PDB entry 6YMV | electron microscopy, 3.10 A resolution | chains A and N of the 4 polymer chains in the assembly

# Chain A
Molecule: DNA-directed RNA polymerase, mitochondrial
Source organism: Saccharomyces cerevisiae (strain ATCC 204508 / S288c)
Notes: EC 2.7.7.6
UniProt: P13433 (RPOM_YEAST); residues 100-1351 here = UniProt positions 100-1351
Amino-acid sequence (1262 residues; each row starts with the number of its first residue):
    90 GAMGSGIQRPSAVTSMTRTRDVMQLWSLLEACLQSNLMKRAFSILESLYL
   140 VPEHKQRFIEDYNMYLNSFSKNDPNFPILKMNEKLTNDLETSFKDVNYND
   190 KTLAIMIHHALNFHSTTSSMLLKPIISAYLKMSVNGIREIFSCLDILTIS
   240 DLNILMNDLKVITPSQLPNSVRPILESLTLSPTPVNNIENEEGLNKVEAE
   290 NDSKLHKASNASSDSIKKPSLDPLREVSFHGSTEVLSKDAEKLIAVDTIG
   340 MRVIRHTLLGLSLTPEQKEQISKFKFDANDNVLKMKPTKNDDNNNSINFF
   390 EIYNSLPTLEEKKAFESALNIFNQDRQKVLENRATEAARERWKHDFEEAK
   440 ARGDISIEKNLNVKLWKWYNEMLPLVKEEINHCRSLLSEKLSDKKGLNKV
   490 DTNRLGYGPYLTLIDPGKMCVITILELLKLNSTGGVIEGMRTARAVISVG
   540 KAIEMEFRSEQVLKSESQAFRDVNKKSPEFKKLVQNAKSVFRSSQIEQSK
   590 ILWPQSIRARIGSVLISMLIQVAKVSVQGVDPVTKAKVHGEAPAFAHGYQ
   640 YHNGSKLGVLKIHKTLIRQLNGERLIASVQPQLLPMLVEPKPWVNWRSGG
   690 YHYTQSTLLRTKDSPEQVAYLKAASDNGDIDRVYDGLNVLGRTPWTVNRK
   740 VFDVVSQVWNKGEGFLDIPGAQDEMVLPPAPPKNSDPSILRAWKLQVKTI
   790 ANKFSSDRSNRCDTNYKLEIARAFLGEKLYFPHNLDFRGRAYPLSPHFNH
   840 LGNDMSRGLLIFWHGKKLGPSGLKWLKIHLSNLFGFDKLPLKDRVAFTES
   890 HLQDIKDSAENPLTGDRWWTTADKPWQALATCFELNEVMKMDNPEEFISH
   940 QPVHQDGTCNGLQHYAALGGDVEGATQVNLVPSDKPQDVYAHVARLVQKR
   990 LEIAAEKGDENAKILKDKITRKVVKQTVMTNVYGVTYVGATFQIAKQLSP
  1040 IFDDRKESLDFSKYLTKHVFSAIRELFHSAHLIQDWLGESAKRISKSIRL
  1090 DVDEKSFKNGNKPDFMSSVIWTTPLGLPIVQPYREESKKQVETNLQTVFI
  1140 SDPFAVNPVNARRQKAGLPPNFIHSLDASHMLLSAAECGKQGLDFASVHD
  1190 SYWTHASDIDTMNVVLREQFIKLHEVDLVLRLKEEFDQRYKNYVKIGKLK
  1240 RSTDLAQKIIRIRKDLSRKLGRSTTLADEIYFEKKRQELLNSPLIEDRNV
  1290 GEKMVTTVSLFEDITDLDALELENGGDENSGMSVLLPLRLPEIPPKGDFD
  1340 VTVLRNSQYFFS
Unresolved in the structure: 90-385, 559-588, 1024-1049, 1281-1300, 1315-1317
Differences from the reference sequence: expression tag (90-99)
Reported in the primary citation:
  - binding site for DNA (33-MER) template: Lys1127, Gln1129, Gln1135, Thr1136, Phe1138

# Chain N
Molecule: DNA (33-mer) non-template
Sequence (33 nucleotides; numbered 101 to 133; the number before each row is that of its first residue):
   101 CGAATAAGTATTGATATAAGTAATAGATAATGC
Unresolved in the structure: 101-102, 130-133

# Interface between chain A and chain N
Pairs across the interface (11; chain A residue first):
  Lys483(A) - DT109(N)  phosphate contact
  Tyr640(A) - DT117(N)  hydrogen bond to the phosphate
  Tyr640(A) - DA118(N)  sugar contact
  Asn642(A) - DA118(N)  base contact
  Asn642(A) - DT121(N)  phosphate contact
  Gly643(A) - DT117(N)  hydrogen bond to the base
  Gly643(A) - DA118(N)  base contact
  Ser644(A) - DT117(N)  base contact
  Lys645(A) - DT117(N)  base contact
  Arg780(A) - DG120(N)  phosphate contact
  Lys1052(A) - DT124(N)  salt bridge to the phosphate
Other interface residues (no listed pair), chain A (11 interface residues in all): Leu486, Asp490, Gln1129
Other interface residues (no listed pair), chain N (10 interface residues in all): DA110, DA114, DA116, DA125

# In short
11 residues of chain A face 10 of chain N across their interface; the contacts include 2 hydrogen bonds and 1
salt bridge. Polar contacts include Gly643(A)-DT117(N), Tyr640(A)-DT117(N) and Lys1052(A)-DT124(N). From the
paper: a binding site for DNA (33-MER) template at Lys1127(A), Gln1129(A) and Gln1135(A) among others.
Chain A is DNA-directed RNA polymerase, mitochondrial (Saccharomyces cerevisiae (strain ATCC 204508 / S288c))
and chain N is DNA (33-mer) non-template; the structure, Cryo-EM structure of yeast mitochondrial RNA
polymerase partially-melted transcription initiation complex (PmIC), was determined by electron microscopy
together with 6YMW from the same study.
